Entry 9QGB (X-ray diffraction, 1.27 A resolution); this record covers chain A.

# Chain A
Molecule: All1865 protein
From: Nostoc sp. PCC 7120
Reference sequence: Q8YVV8 (Q8YVV8_NOSS1); residues 12-375 here correspond to UniProt positions 39-402 (UniProt number = residue number + 27)
Sequence (375 residues; each row starts with the number of its first residue):
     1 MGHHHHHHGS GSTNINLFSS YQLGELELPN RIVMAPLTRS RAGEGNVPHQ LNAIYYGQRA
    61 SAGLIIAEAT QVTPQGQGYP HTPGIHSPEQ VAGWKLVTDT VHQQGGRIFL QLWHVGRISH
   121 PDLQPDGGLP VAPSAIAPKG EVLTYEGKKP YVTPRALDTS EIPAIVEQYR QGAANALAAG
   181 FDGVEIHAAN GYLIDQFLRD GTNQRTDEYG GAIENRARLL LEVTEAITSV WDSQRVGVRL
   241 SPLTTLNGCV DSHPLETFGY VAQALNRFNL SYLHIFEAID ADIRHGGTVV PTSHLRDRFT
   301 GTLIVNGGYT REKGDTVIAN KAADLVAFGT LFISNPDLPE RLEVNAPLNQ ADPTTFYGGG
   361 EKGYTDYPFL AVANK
Disordered / not traced: 1-13, 371-375
Differences from the reference sequence: initiating methionine (1); expression tag (2-11); conflict S40 (Gln67 in Q8YVV8), L243 (Ser270 in Q8YVV8), T244 (Gly271 in Q8YVV8), L246 (Phe273 in Q8YVV8), G248 (Asp275 in Q8YVV8), C249 (Ile276 in Q8YVV8), V250 (Arg277 in Q8YVV8)
Ligand contacts: FMN (flavin mononucleotide): A35, P36, L37, T38, E68, A69, Q111, H187, N190, R239, F276, I279, N306, G307, G308, A327, F328, G329, T330, I333, F356, Y357

# In short
Ligands of chain A: flavin mononucleotide.
Chain A is All1865 protein (Nostoc sp. PCC 7120); the structure, Crystal structure of an NADH-accepting ene
reductase variant NostocER1-L1,5 (engineered Loop Swap from Achromobacter sp. JA81), was determined by X-ray
diffraction together with 9QGC, 9QGD, 9QGE and 9QGF from the same study.
